PDB entry 8IH8 | X-ray diffraction, 2.00 A resolution | chains C and B of the 4 polymer chains in the assembly

[Chain C]
Molecule: Anti-sigma-F factor RsbW
Organism: Mycobacterium tuberculosis (strain ATCC 25618 / H37Rv)
Reference sequence: P9WGX7 (RSBW_MYCTU); residues 1-145 here correspond to UniProt positions 24-168 (UniProt number = residue number + 23)
Sequence (145 residues; numbered 1 to 145; the number before each row is that of its first residue):
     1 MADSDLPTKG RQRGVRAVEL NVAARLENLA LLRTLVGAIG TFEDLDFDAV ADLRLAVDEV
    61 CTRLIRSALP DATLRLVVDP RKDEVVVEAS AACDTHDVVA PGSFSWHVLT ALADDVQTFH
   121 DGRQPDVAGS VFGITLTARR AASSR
Unresolved in the structure: 1-11, 141-145
Swiss-Prot annotation at these positions:
  - binding site (ATP): Pro101 to Ser105

[Chain B]
Molecule: Anti-sigma-F factor antagonist RsfB
Organism: Mycobacterium tuberculosis (strain ATCC 25618 / H37Rv)
Reference sequence: P9WGE1 (RSFB_MYCTU); numbering as in UniProt (aligned over 1-122)
Sequence (124 residues; numbered -1 to 122; the number before each row is that of its first residue; numbers below 1 keep their minus sign (Gly-1 is residue -1)):
    -1 GSMSAPDSIT VTVADHNGVA VLSIGGEIDL ITAAALEEAI GEVVADNPTA LVIDLSAVEF
    59 LGSVGLKILA ATSEKIGQSV KFGVVARGSV TRRPIHLMGL DKTFRLFSTL HDALTGVRGG
   119 RIDR
Unresolved in the structure: 117-122
Differences from the reference sequence: expression tag (-1 to 0)
Swiss-Prot annotation at these positions:
  - modified residue: Ser61 (Phosphoserine)
  - mutagenesis: Ser61 (S61A: Still interacts with RsbW; S61E: No longer interacts with RsbW)

[Chain C / chain B interface]
Pairs across the interface - 9 pairs, chain C then chain B:
  Val15(C) - Met1(B)  hydrophobic
  Arg16(C) - Gly-1(B)  hydrogen bond (side chain-backbone)
  Arg16(C) - Ser0(B)
  Arg16(C) - Met1(B)
  Phe42(C) - Gly-1(B)  hydrogen bond (backbone-backbone)
  Phe42(C) - Ser0(B)
  Glu43(C) - Ser0(B)
  Asp44(C) - Gly-1(B)  hydrogen bond (side chain-backbone)
  Asp44(C) - Ser0(B)  hydrogen bond (side chain-backbone)
Also at the interface, not in a pair above, chain B (5 interface residues in all): Ala3, Asp5

[Overview]
Chain C and chain B each contribute 5 residues to their interface, with 4 hydrogen bonds. Among the polar
pairs are Arg16(C)-Gly-1(B), Asp44(C)-Gly-1(B) and Asp44(C)-Ser0(B). Curated annotation (UniProt) lists 5
ATP-binding residues on chain C; one mutagenesis site on chain B.
Chain C is Anti-sigma-F factor RsbW and chain B is Anti-sigma-F factor antagonist RsfB, both from
Mycobacterium tuberculosis (strain ATCC 25618 / H37Rv); the structure, anti-sigmaF factor and Anti-sigmaF
factor antagonist complex(usfx-RsfB), was determined by X-ray diffraction.
